3NWA - chain B; structure by X-ray diffraction, 2.26 A resolution.

[Chain B]
Protein: Envelope glycoprotein B
From: Human herpesvirus 1
Notes: fragment: Ectodomain to 730)
Reference sequence: P06437 (GB_HHV1K); residue numbers follow UniProt; this construct covers 30-730
Sequence (703 residues; row label = number of the first residue in the row):
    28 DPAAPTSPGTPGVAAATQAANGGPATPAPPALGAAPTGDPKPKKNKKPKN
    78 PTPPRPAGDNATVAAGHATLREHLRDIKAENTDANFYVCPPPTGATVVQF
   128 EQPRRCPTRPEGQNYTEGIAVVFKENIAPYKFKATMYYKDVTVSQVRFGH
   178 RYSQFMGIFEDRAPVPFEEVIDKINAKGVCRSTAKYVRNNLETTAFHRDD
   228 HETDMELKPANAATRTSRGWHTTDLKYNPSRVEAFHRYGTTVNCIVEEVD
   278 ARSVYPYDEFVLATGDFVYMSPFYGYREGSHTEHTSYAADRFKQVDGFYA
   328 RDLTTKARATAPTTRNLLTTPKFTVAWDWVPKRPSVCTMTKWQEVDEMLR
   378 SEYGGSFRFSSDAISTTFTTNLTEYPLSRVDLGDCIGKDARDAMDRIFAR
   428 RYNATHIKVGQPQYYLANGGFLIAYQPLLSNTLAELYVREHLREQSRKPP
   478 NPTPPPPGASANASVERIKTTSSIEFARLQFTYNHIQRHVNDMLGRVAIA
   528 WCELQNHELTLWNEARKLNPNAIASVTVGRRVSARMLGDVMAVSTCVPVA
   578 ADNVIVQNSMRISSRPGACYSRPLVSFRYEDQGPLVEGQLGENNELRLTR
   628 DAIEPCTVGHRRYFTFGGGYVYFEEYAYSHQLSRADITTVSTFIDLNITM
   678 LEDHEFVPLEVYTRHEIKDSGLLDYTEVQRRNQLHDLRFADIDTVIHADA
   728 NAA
Disordered / not traced: 28-102, 477-491, 725-730
Sequence notes: expression tag (28-29); engineered mutation R174 (Trp in P06437)
Disulfide bonds: C116-C573, C133-C529, C207-C271, C364-C412, C596-C633
Covalently attached groups: N-acetylglucosamine (NAG) linked to N398
Ligand contacts:
  - meso-erythritol (MRY), molecule 1: Y165, R189, E274, T291, D293, N709, H712
  - meso-erythritol (MRY), molecule 2: R304, G324, P339, T340, T341
Curated features (UniProtKB/Swiss-Prot):
  - region (Involved in fusion and/or binding to host membrane): V173, F175 to Y179, R258 to Y265
  - glycosylation (N-linked (GlcNAc...) asparagine): N87, N141, N398, N430, N489, N674
  - mutagenesis: Y179 (Y179S: Complete loss of fusion with host cell), H263 (H263A: 50% loss of fusion with host cell), R264 (R264A: 70% loss of fusion with host cell)
What the authors report for this chain:
  - post-translational modification sites: N141, N398, N430, N674
  - contacts within the chain: D226-H263 (salt bridge), E260-H263 (salt bridge)
  - conformationally variable residues (loop rearrangement, side-chain flip): S257 to R264, H308

[In short]
Chain B binds meso-erythritol. Covalently linked N-acetylglucosamine: at N398. UniProt lists 3 mutagenesis
sites. From the paper: modification sites N141, N398 and N430 among others; conformational variability at S257
and H308.
Chain B is Envelope glycoprotein B (Human herpesvirus 1); the structure, Glycoprotein B from Herpes simplex
virus type 1, W174R mutant, low-pH, was determined by X-ray diffraction together with 3NW8 and 3NWF from the
same study.
